7OTN - chains C and F of the 4 polymer chains in the assembly; structure by X-ray diffraction, 3.40 A resolution.

== Chain C ==
Protein: Reverse transcriptase/ribonuclease H
Source organism: Human immunodeficiency virus type 1 group M subtype B (isolate BH10)
Notes: EC 2.7.7.49, 2.7.7.7, 3.1.26.13, 3.1.13.2
UniProtKB: P03366 (POL_HV1B1); residues 1-554 here correspond to UniProt positions 600-1153 (UniProt number = residue number + 599)
Chain sequence (556 residues; row label = number of the first residue in the row; numbers below 1 keep their minus sign (Met-1 is residue -1)):
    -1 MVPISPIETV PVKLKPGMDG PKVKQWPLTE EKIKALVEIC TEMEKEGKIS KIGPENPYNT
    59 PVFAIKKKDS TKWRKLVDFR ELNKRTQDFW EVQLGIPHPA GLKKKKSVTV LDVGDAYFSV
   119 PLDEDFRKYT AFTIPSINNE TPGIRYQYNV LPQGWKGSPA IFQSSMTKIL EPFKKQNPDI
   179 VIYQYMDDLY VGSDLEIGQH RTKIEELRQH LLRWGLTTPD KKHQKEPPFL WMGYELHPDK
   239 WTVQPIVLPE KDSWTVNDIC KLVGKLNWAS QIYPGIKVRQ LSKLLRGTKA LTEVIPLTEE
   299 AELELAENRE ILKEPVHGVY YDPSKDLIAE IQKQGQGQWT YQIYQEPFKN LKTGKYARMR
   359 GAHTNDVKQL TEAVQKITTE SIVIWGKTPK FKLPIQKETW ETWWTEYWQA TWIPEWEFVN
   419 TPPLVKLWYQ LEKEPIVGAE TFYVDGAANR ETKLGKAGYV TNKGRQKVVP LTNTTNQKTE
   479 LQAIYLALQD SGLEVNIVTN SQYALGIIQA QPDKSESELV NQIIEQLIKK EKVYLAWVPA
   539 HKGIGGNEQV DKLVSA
Not modelled in the structure: -1
Differences from the reference sequence: initiating methionine (-1); expression tag (0); conflict Cys258 (Gln857 in P03366), Ser280 (Cys879 in P03366), Asn498 (Asp1097 in P03366)
Ion coordination: Mn2+: Asp110, Val111, Asp185 (together with 1IH)
Small-molecule neighbours: 1IH ((S)-2-((2-(6-amino-9H-purin-9-yl)ethyl)amino)-3-phosphonopropanoic acid): Lys65, Arg72, Leu74, Asp110, Val111, Asp113, Ala114, Tyr115, Gln151, Asp185

== Chain F ==
Molecule: 21-nt DNA strand
Sequence (21 nucleotides; row label = number of the first residue in the row):
   802 ACAGTCCCTG TTCGGXCGCC X
Not modelled in the structure: 802
Modified residues: MRG (N2-(3-mercaptopropyl)-2'-deoxyguanosine-5'-monophosphate) at position 817; DDG (2',3'-dideoxy-guanosine-5'-monophosphate) at position 822

== Chain C / chain F interface ==
Residue-residue contacts (31; chain C residue first):
  Ile94(C) with DC820(F), base contact
  Tyr115(C) with DDG_822(F), base contact
  Tyr183(C) with DC821(F), hydrogen bond to the base; DDG_822(F), sugar contact
  Met184(C) with DDG_822(F), base contact
  Asp185(C) with DDG_822(F), sugar contact
  Met230(C) with DC821(F), sugar contact; DDG_822(F), phosphate contact
  Gly231(C) with DC821(F), phosphate contact
  Asn255(C) with DC818(F), sugar contact
  Cys258(C) with DC818(F), sugar contact
  Lys259(C) with DC818(F), phosphate contact; DG819(F), phosphate contact
  Gly262(C) with DG819(F), sugar contact
  Lys263(C) with DG819(F), sugar contact; DC820(F), phosphate contact
  Trp266(C) with DC820(F), sugar contact
  Gly359(C) with DG811(F), phosphate contact
  Ala360(C) with DG811(F), hydrogen bond to the phosphate
  His361(C) with DT810(F), salt bridge to the phosphate
  Arg448(C) with DT806(F), hydrogen bond to the base; DC807(F), hydrogen bond to the base
  Lys451(C) with DC808(F), salt bridge to the phosphate
  Thr473(C) with DC808(F), hydrogen bond to the phosphate; DC809(F), hydrogen bond to the phosphate
  Gln475(C) with DC808(F), phosphate contact; DC809(F), sugar contact
  Lys476(C) with DC809(F), phosphate contact
  Tyr501(C) with DC809(F), hydrogen bond to the phosphate; DT810(F), hydrogen bond to the phosphate
  Ile505(C) with DT810(F), phosphate contact
Interface residues without a listed pair, chain C (29 interface residues in all): Asp110, Asp186, Gln242, Leu289, Arg356, Arg358
Interface residues without a listed pair, chain F (14 interface residues in all): DT812, DT813, MRG_817

== Summary ==
29 residues of chain C face 14 of chain F across their interface; the contacts include 8 hydrogen bonds and 2
salt bridges. Polar contacts include Tyr183(C)-DC821(F), Arg448(C)-DT806(F) and Arg448(C)-DC807(F). Ligands of
chain C: compound 1IH. Asp110(C), Val111(C) and Asp185(C) coordinate Mn2+.
Here chain C is Reverse transcriptase/ribonuclease H (Human immunodeficiency virus type 1 group M subtype B
(isolate BH10)) and chain F is a 21-nt DNA strand. Entry 7OTN (HIV-1 reverse transcriptase complex with DNA
and inhibitor rmc-247) was determined by X-ray diffraction, deposited together with 7OT6, 7OTA, 7OTK, 7OTX,
7OTZ and 7OUT.
